5K5W - chains A and B; structure by X-ray diffraction, 2.59 A resolution.

== Chain A (and B) ==
Name: limiting CO2-inducible protein LCIB
Source organism: Chlamydomonas reinhardtii
Notes: chain B of this document is another copy of the same molecule, construct and numbering; everything in this record applies to it too
UniProt: Q0ZAI6 (Q0ZAI6_CHLRE); residue numbers follow UniProt; this construct covers 53-346
Amino-acid sequence (297 residues; each row starts with the number of its first residue):
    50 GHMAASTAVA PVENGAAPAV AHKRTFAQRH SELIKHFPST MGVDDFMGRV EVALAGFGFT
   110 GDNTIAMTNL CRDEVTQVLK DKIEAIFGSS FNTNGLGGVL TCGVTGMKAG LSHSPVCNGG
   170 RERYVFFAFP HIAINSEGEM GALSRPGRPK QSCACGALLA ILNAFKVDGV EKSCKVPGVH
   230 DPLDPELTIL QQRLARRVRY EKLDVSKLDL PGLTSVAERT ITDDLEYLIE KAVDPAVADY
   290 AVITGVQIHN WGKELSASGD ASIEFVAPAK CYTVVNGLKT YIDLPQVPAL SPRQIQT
Disordered / not traced: 50-84, 110-112, 163-171, 183-201, 218-225, 300-312, 335-346 (chain B: 50-76, 162-170, 188-200, 301-310, 335-346)
Construct notes: expression tag (50-52)
Bound ions: Zn2+: Cys120, His180, Cys204
Reported in the primary citation:
  - Zn2+ coordination: Cys120, His180, Cys204
  - post-translational modification sites: Ser163 (proposed by the authors, not directly observed)
  - self-association interface (contacts with another copy of this molecule): Arg121
  - mutagenesis - R121S: unchanged catalytic activity

== Chain A / chain B interface ==
Pairs across the interface - 54 pairs, chain A then chain B:
  Arg121(A) - Arg121(B)
  Arg121(A) - Asn141(B)
  Arg121(A) - Thr142(B)  hydrogen bond (side chain-backbone)
  Arg121(A) - Asn143(B)  hydrogen bond (side chain-backbone)
  Arg121(A) - Cys151(B)
  Thr142(A) - Arg121(B)  hydrogen bond (backbone-side chain)
  Asn143(A) - Arg121(B)  hydrogen bond (backbone-side chain)
  Leu145(A) - Cys151(B)
  Leu145(A) - Thr154(B)
  Leu145(A) - Gly155(B)
  Thr150(A) - Pro234(B)
  Thr150(A) - Glu235(B)  hydrogen bond
  Cys151(A) - Asp233(B)
  Cys151(A) - Glu235(B)  hydrogen bond (backbone-side chain)
  Gly152(A) - Leu232(B)
  Gly152(A) - Asp233(B)
  Gly152(A) - Pro234(B)
  Val153(A) - Leu232(B)  hydrogen bond (backbone-backbone)
  Val153(A) - Asp233(B)  hydrogen bond (backbone-side chain)
  Thr154(A) - Asp233(B)  hydrogen bond
  Thr154(A) - Leu236(B)
  Gly155(A) - Leu145(B)
  Gly227(A) - Val228(B)
  Gly227(A) - His229(B)  hydrogen bond (backbone-backbone)
  Gly227(A) - Pro231(B)
  Val228(A) - Gly227(B)
  Val228(A) - His229(B)
  His229(A) - Gly227(B)  hydrogen bond (backbone-backbone)
  His229(A) - Val228(B)
  His229(A) - His229(B)  hydrogen bond
  His229(A) - Ile238(B)
  Pro231(A) - Pro226(B)
  Pro231(A) - Gly227(B)
  Pro231(A) - Arg242(B)  hydrogen bond (backbone-side chain)
  Leu232(A) - Gly152(B)
  Leu232(A) - Val153(B)  hydrogen bond (backbone-backbone)
  Leu232(A) - Tyr276(B)  hydrophobic
  Leu232(A) - Leu277(B)
  Leu232(A) - Lys280(B)
  Asp233(A) - Cys151(B)
  Asp233(A) - Gly152(B)
  Asp233(A) - Val153(B)  hydrogen bond (side chain-backbone)
  Asp233(A) - Thr154(B)  hydrogen bond
  Pro234(A) - Thr150(B)
  Pro234(A) - Gly152(B)
  Pro234(A) - Ile238(B)  hydrophobic
  Glu235(A) - Arg121(B)  salt bridge
  Glu235(A) - Thr150(B)  hydrogen bond (backbone-backbone)
  Glu235(A) - Cys151(B)
  Leu236(A) - Thr154(B)
  Ile238(A) - His229(B)
  Arg242(A) - Pro231(B)
  Arg242(A) - Pro234(B)
  Lys280(A) - Leu232(B)
Also at the interface, not in a pair above, chain A (27 interface residues in all): Ser139, Asn141, Gly144, Leu149, Leu277
Also at the interface, not in a pair above, chain B (29 interface residues in all): Glu123, Gly144, Leu149

== In short ==
Chain A and chain B form an interface of 27 and 29 residues respectively, with 17 hydrogen bonds and 1 salt
bridge. Polar contacts include Glu235(A)-Arg121(B), Arg121(A)-Thr142(B) and Arg121(A)-Asn143(B). The Zn2+ site
is built by Cys120(A), His180(A) and Cys204(A). From the paper: R121S of chain A leaves catalytic activity
unchanged; Zn2+ coordination by Cys120(A), His180(A) and Cys204(A).
Chain A and chain B are both limiting CO2-inducible protein LCIB (Chlamydomonas reinhardtii); the structure,
Crystal structure of limiting CO2-inducible protein LCIB, was determined by X-ray diffraction (same
publication as 5B5Y, 5B5Z and 5B60).
